Entry 3RB3 (X-ray diffraction, 2.80 A resolution); this record covers chains A and E of the 3 polymer chains in the assembly.

[Chain A]
Protein: DNA polymerase IV
Organism: Sulfolobus solfataricus
Notes: EC 2.7.7.7
UniProt: Q97W02 (DPO42_SULSO); numbering as in UniProt (aligned over 2-341)
Chain sequence (341 residues; row label = number of the first residue in the row):
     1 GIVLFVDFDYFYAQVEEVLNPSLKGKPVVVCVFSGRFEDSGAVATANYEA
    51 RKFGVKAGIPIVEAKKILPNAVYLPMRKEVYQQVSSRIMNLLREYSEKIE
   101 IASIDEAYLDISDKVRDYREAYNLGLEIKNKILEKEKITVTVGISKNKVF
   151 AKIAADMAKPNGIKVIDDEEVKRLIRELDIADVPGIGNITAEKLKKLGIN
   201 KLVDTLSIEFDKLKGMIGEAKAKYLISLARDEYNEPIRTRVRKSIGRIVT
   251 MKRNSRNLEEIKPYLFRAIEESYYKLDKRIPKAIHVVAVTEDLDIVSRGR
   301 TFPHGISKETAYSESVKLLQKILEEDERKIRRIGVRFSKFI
Sequence notes: expression tag (1)
Metal / ion sites: Ca2+ site 1: Asp7, Asp105, Glu106 (together with 2'-deoxyguanosine-5'-triphosphate); Ca2+ site 2: Asp7, Phe8, Asp105 (together with 2'-deoxyguanosine-5'-triphosphate); Ca2+ site 3: Ala181, Ile186
Small-molecule neighbours: 2'-deoxyguanosine-5'-triphosphate (DGT): Asp7, Phe8, Asp9, Tyr10, Phe11, Tyr12, Val32, Val43, Ala44, Thr45, Tyr48, Arg51, Ala57, Gly58, Met76, Ile104, Asp105, Glu106, Lys159
Curated features (UniProtKB/Swiss-Prot):
  - active site: Glu106
  - binding site (Mg(2+)): Asp7, Asp105
  - site: Tyr12 (Substrate discrimination)
  - mutagenesis: Asp105 to Glu106 (Loss of function)

[Chain E]
Molecule: 20-nt DNA strand
Sequence (20 nucleotides; each row starts with the number of its first residue):
   900 CCTAACXCTACCATCCAACC
Disordered / not traced: 900
Modified positions: MG1 (2'-deoxy-1-methylguanosine 5'-(dihydrogen phosphate)) at position 906

[Chain A / chain E interface]
Residue-residue contacts (48):
  Val32(A) - DC905(E)  base contact
  Val32(A) - MG1_906(E)  sugar contact
  Ser34(A) - DA904(E)  phosphate contact
  Ser34(A) - DC905(E)  sugar contact
  Arg36(A) - DC901(E)  hydrogen bond to the phosphate
  Arg36(A) - DT902(E)  salt bridge to the phosphate
  Phe37(A) - DC901(E)  sugar contact
  Phe37(A) - DT902(E)  sugar contact
  Phe37(A) - DA903(E)  phosphate contact
  Ser40(A) - DA904(E)  phosphate contact
  Gly41(A) - DA904(E)  hydrogen bond to the phosphate
  Gly41(A) - DC905(E)  sugar contact
  Ala42(A) - DC905(E)  sugar contact
  Gly58(A) - DC905(E)  base contact
  Pro60(A) - DA903(E)  sugar contact
  Pro60(A) - DA904(E)  sugar contact
  Val62(A) - DA903(E)  sugar contact
  Lys78(A) - DC907(E)  sugar contact
  Gly218(A) - DA912(E)  phosphate contact
  Glu219(A) - DA912(E)  hydrogen bond to the phosphate
  Ala220(A) - DC911(E)  phosphate contact
  Ala220(A) - DA912(E)  hydrogen bond to the phosphate
  Arg240(A) - DT908(E)  phosphate contact
  Val241(A) - DA909(E)  phosphate contact
  Arg242(A) - DT908(E)  salt bridge to the phosphate
  Arg242(A) - DA909(E)  salt bridge to the phosphate
  Lys243(A) - DA909(E)  hydrogen bond to the phosphate
  Lys243(A) - DC910(E)  salt bridge to the phosphate
  Ser244(A) - DT908(E)  sugar contact
  Ser244(A) - DA909(E)  hydrogen bond to the phosphate
  Ile245(A) - DT908(E)  phosphate contact
  Gly246(A) - DT908(E)  hydrogen bond to the phosphate
  Arg247(A) - MG1_906(E)  salt bridge to the phosphate
  Arg247(A) - DC907(E)  salt bridge to the phosphate
  Ile248(A) - MG1_906(E)  phosphate contact
  Ile248(A) - DC907(E)  hydrogen bond to the phosphate
  Val249(A) - MG1_906(E)  phosphate contact
  Thr250(A) - DC905(E)  hydrogen bond to the phosphate
  Thr250(A) - MG1_906(E)  hydrogen bond to the phosphate
  Arg253(A) - DC901(E)  phosphate contact
  Lys275(A) - DC907(E)  salt bridge to the phosphate
  Leu293(A) - DA904(E)  base contact
  Leu293(A) - DC905(E)  phosphate contact
  Arg331(A) - DT902(E)  salt bridge to the phosphate
  Arg331(A) - DA904(E)  salt bridge to the phosphate
  Arg331(A) - DC905(E)  salt bridge to the phosphate
  Arg332(A) - DC905(E)  sugar contact
  Arg332(A) - MG1_906(E)  salt bridge to the phosphate
Other interface residues (no listed pair), chain A (35 interface residues in all): Val43, Met76, Ile217, Lys252, Asn254

[In short]
35 residues of chain A and 12 residues of chain E are in contact; the contacts include 10 hydrogen bonds and
11 salt bridges. Polar contacts include Arg36(A)-DC901(E), Gly41(A)-DA904(E) and Glu219(A)-DA912(E). Chain A
binds 2'-deoxyguanosine-5'-triphosphate.
Here chain A is DNA polymerase IV (Sulfolobus solfataricus) and chain E is a 20-nt DNA strand. Entry 3RB3
(Dpo4 extension ternary complex with 3'-terminal primer A base opposite the 1-methylguanine (m1g) lesion) was
determined by X-ray diffraction together with 3RAQ, 3RAX, 3RB0, 3RB4 and 3RB6 from the same study.
